5SY4 - chains A and B; structure by X-ray diffraction, 0.98 A resolution.

# Chain A (and B)
Molecule: Chaperone YajL
From: Escherichia coli
Notes: chain B of this document is another copy of the same molecule, construct and numbering; everything in this record applies to it too
UniProt: W8T6D9 (W8T6D9_ECOLX); residues 1-196 here = UniProt positions 1-196
Amino-acid sequence (199 residues; numbered -2 to 196; the number before each row is that of its first residue; numbers below 1 keep their minus sign (Gly-2 is residue -2)):
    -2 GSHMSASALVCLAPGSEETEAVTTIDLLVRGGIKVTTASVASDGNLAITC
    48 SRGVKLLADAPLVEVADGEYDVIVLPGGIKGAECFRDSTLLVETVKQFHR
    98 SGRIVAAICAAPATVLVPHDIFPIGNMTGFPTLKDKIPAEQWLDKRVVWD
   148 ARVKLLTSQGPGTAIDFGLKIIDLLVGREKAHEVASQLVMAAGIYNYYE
Disordered / not traced: -2 to 1
Sequence notes: expression tag (-2 to 0)
What the authors report for this chain:
  - self-association interface (contacts with another copy of this molecule); pairs are residue here / residue on that copy: Glu14-Asp23 (hydrogen bond), Thr16-Asp23 (hydrogen bond)

# Interface between chain A and chain B
Residue-residue contacts - 65 pairs, chain A then chain B:
  Glu14(A) - Asp23(B)
  Glu14(A) - Arg27(B)  salt bridge
  Glu15(A) - Val19(B)
  Glu15(A) - Asp23(B)
  Thr16(A) - Val19(B)
  Thr16(A) - Thr20(B)
  Thr16(A) - Asp23(B)  hydrogen bond
  Val19(A) - Glu15(B)
  Val19(A) - Thr16(B)
  Thr20(A) - Thr16(B)
  Ile22(A) - Val51(B)  hydrophobic
  Asp23(A) - Glu14(B)
  Asp23(A) - Glu15(B)
  Asp23(A) - Thr16(B)  hydrogen bond
  Asp23(A) - Arg49(B)  salt bridge
  Val26(A) - Arg49(B)
  Arg27(A) - Glu14(B)  salt bridge
  Arg27(A) - Arg49(B)
  Arg27(A) - Pro158(B)
  Arg49(A) - Asp23(B)  salt bridge
  Arg49(A) - Val26(B)
  Arg49(A) - Arg27(B)
  Val51(A) - Ile22(B)  hydrophobic
  Val51(A) - Leu53(B)  hydrophobic
  Lys52(A) - Leu53(B)
  Lys52(A) - Leu54(B)  hydrogen bond (backbone-backbone)
  Leu53(A) - Lys52(B)
  Leu53(A) - Leu53(B)  hydrophobic
  Leu54(A) - Lys52(B)  hydrogen bond (backbone-backbone)
  Leu54(A) - Leu54(B)  hydrophobic
  Asp56(A) - Lys52(B)  salt bridge
  Phe127(A) - Gln184(B)
  Phe127(A) - Val186(B)  hydrophobic
  Pro128(A) - Val186(B)
  Arg143(A) - Val186(B)  hydrogen bond (side chain-backbone)
  Arg143(A) - Met187(B)
  Arg143(A) - Ala188(B)
  Gln156(A) - Val186(B)
  Gly157(A) - Leu185(B)
  Pro158(A) - Arg27(B)
  Pro158(A) - Leu185(B)
  Gly159(A) - Ile162(B)
  Gly159(A) - Leu185(B)  hydrogen bond (backbone-backbone)
  Gly159(A) - Val186(B)
  Thr160(A) - Val186(B)
  Ile162(A) - Gly159(B)
  Gln184(A) - Phe127(B)
  Leu185(A) - Gly157(B)
  Leu185(A) - Pro158(B)
  Leu185(A) - Gly159(B)  hydrogen bond (backbone-backbone)
  Val186(A) - Pro128(B)
  Val186(A) - Arg143(B)  hydrogen bond (backbone-side chain)
  Val186(A) - Gln156(B)
  Val186(A) - Gly159(B)
  Val186(A) - Thr160(B)
  Met187(A) - Arg143(B)  hydrogen bond (backbone-side chain)
  Ala188(A) - Arg143(B)
  Ala188(A) - Ala188(B)  hydrophobic
  Ala188(A) - Ala189(B)
  Ala188(A) - Ile191(B)  hydrophobic
  Ala189(A) - Ala188(B)
  Ala189(A) - Ala189(B)
  Ala189(A) - Gly190(B)  hydrogen bond (backbone-backbone)
  Gly190(A) - Ala189(B)
  Ile191(A) - Ala188(B)  hydrophobic
Other interface residues (no listed pair), chain A (33 interface residues in all): Ala55
Other interface residues (no listed pair), chain B (33 interface residues in all): Ala44, Thr129

# In short
The chain A/chain B interface involves 33 residues from each chain; the contacts include 10 hydrogen bonds and
5 salt bridges. Among the polar pairs are Glu14(A)-Arg27(B), Asp23(A)-Arg49(B) and Asp56(A)-Lys52(B). The
paper reports a self-association interface involving Glu14(A), Thr16(A) and Asp23(A).
Chain A and chain B are both Chaperone YajL (Escherichia coli); the structure, Atomic resolution structure of
reduced E. coli YajL, was determined by X-ray diffraction, deposited together with 5SY6, 5SY9 and 5SYA.
